PDB entry 9N49 | electron microscopy, 3.00 A resolution | chains M and N of the 6 polymer chains in the assembly

# Chain M
Name: Flagellar motor switch protein FliM
Source organism: Salmonella enterica subsp. enterica serovar Typhimurium
Reference sequence: P26418 (FLIM_SALTY); residue numbers follow UniProt; this construct covers 1-334
Amino-acid sequence (334 residues; each row starts with the number of its first residue):
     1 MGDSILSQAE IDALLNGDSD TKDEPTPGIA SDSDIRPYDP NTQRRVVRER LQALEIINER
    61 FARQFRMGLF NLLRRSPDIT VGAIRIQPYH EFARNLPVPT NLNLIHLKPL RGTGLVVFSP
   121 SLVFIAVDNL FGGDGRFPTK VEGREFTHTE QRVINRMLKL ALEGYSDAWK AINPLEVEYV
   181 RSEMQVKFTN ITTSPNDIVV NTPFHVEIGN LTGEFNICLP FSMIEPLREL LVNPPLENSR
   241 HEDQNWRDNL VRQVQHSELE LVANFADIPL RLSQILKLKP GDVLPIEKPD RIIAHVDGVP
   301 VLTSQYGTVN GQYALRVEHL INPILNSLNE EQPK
Disordered / not traced: 1-32, 324-334
Curated features (UniProtKB/Swiss-Prot):
  - mutagenesis: N155 (N155E: Altered motor bias with clockwise rotation, partially suppresses a yhjH disruption), L160 (L160D: Altered motor bias with clockwise rotation, partially suppresses a yhjH disruption)

# Chain N
Name: Flagellar motor switch protein FliN
Source organism: Salmonella enterica subsp. enterica serovar Typhimurium
Reference sequence: P26419 (FLIN_SALTY); residue numbers follow UniProt; this construct covers 1-137
Amino-acid sequence (137 residues; row label = number of the first residue in the row):
     1 MSDMNNPSDE NTGALDDLWA DALNEQKATT TKSAADAVFQ QLGGGDVSGA MQDIDLIMDI
    61 PVKLTVELGR TRMTIKELLR LTQGSVVALD GLAGEPLDIL INGYLIAQGE VVVVADKYGV
   121 RITDIITPSE RMRRLSR
Disordered / not traced: 1-51

# Interface between chain M and chain N
Residue-residue contacts (98; chain M residue first):
  V254(M) - I75(N)  hydrophobic
  Q255(M) - T74(N)
  Q255(M) - I75(N)
  Q255(M) - K76(N)  hydrogen bond (backbone-backbone)
  S257(M) - T74(N)
  S257(M) - I75(N)  hydrogen bond (backbone-backbone)
  E258(M) - R72(N)
  E258(M) - M73(N)
  E258(M) - T74(N)
  L259(M) - R72(N)
  L259(M) - M73(N)  hydrogen bond (backbone-backbone)
  L259(M) - T74(N)
  L259(M) - L78(N)  hydrophobic
  E260(M) - R70(N)  salt bridge
  E260(M) - T71(N)
  E260(M) - R72(N)  salt bridge
  L261(M) - T71(N)  hydrogen bond (backbone-backbone)
  L261(M) - M73(N)  hydrophobic
  V262(M) - E67(N)
  V262(M) - R70(N)
  A263(M) - E67(N)
  A263(M) - L68(N)  hydrogen bond (backbone-backbone)
  A263(M) - G69(N)
  N264(M) - T65(N)
  N264(M) - V66(N)
  F265(M) - V66(N)  hydrogen bond (backbone-backbone)
  F265(M) - L68(N)  hydrophobic
  A266(M) - T65(N)
  A266(M) - V66(N)  hydrogen bond (backbone-backbone)
  D267(M) - K63(N)  salt bridge
  D267(M) - L64(N)
  D267(M) - T65(N)
  I268(M) - K63(N)
  I268(M) - L64(N)  hydrogen bond (backbone-backbone)
  P269(M) - V62(N)
  L270(M) - P61(N)
  L270(M) - V62(N)  hydrogen bond (backbone-backbone)
  L270(M) - L64(N)  hydrophobic
  R271(M) - D59(N)  salt bridge
  R271(M) - I60(N)
  R271(M) - P61(N)
  L272(M) - I57(N)
  L272(M) - I60(N)  hydrogen bond (backbone-backbone)
  S273(M) - M58(N)
  I275(M) - V62(N)  hydrophobic
  I275(M) - L64(N)  hydrophobic
  L278(M) - I125(N)  hydrophobic
  P280(M) - I122(N)
  P280(M) - T123(N)
  P280(M) - D124(N)
  G281(M) - I122(N)  hydrogen bond (backbone-backbone)
  D282(M) - V120(N)
  D282(M) - R121(N)
  D282(M) - I122(N)  hydrogen bond (backbone-backbone)
  V283(M) - V120(N)
  L284(M) - G119(N)
  L284(M) - V120(N)  hydrogen bond (backbone-backbone)
  P285(M) - Y118(N)
  P285(M) - G119(N)
  I286(M) - Y118(N)  hydrogen bond (backbone-backbone)
  I286(M) - G119(N)
  K288(M) - Y118(N)
  I292(M) - L68(N)  hydrophobic
  V301(M) - L78(N)  hydrophobic
  Y306(M) - L68(N)  hydrophobic
  T308(M) - A93(N)
  G311(M) - L92(N)
  G311(M) - A93(N)  hydrogen bond (backbone-backbone)
  Q312(M) - L89(N)  hydrogen bond (side chain-backbone)
  Q312(M) - D90(N)
  Q312(M) - G91(N)  hydrogen bond (side chain-backbone)
  Q312(M) - L92(N)
  Y313(M) - L68(N)
  Y313(M) - A88(N)
  Y313(M) - L89(N)  hydrogen bond (backbone-backbone)
  Y313(M) - G91(N)  hydrogen bond (backbone-backbone)
  Y313(M) - L92(N)
  Y313(M) - A93(N)
  Y313(M) - G94(N)  hydrogen bond (side chain-backbone)
  Y313(M) - E95(N)  hydrogen bond (side chain-backbone)
  Y313(M) - L97(N)  hydrophobic
  A314(M) - V86(N)  hydrophobic
  A314(M) - V87(N)
  L315(M) - L68(N)  hydrophobic
  L315(M) - S85(N)
  L315(M) - V86(N)
  L315(M) - V87(N)  hydrogen bond (backbone-backbone)
  L315(M) - A88(N)
  L315(M) - L89(N)  hydrophobic
  R316(M) - S85(N)
  V317(M) - L81(N)  hydrophobic
  V317(M) - T82(N)
  V317(M) - Q83(N)
  V317(M) - G84(N)  hydrogen bond (backbone-backbone)
  V317(M) - S85(N)  hydrogen bond (backbone-backbone)
  E318(M) - Q83(N)
  L320(M) - L78(N)
  L320(M) - L81(N)
Interface residues without a listed pair, chain M (43 interface residues in all): V309
Interface residues without a listed pair, chain N (48 interface residues in all): I101, I106, V111

# In short
43 residues of chain M and 48 residues of chain N are in contact, with 24 hydrogen bonds and 4 salt bridges.
Polar pairs include E260(M)-R70(N), E260(M)-R72(N) and D267(M)-K63(N). From UniProt: 2 mutagenesis sites on
chain M.
Chain M is Flagellar motor switch protein FliM and chain N is Flagellar motor switch protein FliN, both from
Salmonella enterica subsp. enterica serovar Typhimurium; the structure, C-ring - single subunit of the 34-mer
CCW flagellar switch complex - FliF, FliG, FliM, and ..., was determined by electron microscopy together with
9N4Z from the same study.
